6M2K - chains C and A of the 3 polymer chains in the assembly; structure by X-ray diffraction, 2.59 A resolution.

# Chain C
Protein: VP60-10
Amino-acid sequence (9 residues; numbered 1 to 9; the number before each row is that of its first residue):
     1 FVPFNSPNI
What the authors report for this chain:
  - mutagenesis - I9F, I9M, I9Y: abolished binding to RLA class I histocompatibility antigen, alpha chain 19-1 (chain A)
  - mutagenesis - I9L, I9V: unchanged binding to RLA class I histocompatibility antigen, alpha chain 19-1 (chain A)

# Chain A
Protein: RLA class I histocompatibility antigen, alpha chain 19-1
From: Oryctolagus cuniculus
UniProt: P06140 (HA1B_RABIT); residues 1-274 here correspond to UniProt positions 25-298 (UniProt number = residue number + 24)
Amino-acid sequence (274 residues; numbered 1 to 274; the number before each row is that of its first residue):
     1 GSHSMRYFYT SVSRPGLGEP RFIIVGYVDD TQFVRFDSDA ASPRMEQRAP WMGQVEPEYW
    61 DQQTQIAKDT AQTFRVNLNT ALRYYNQSAA GSHTFQTMFG CEVWADGRFF HGYRQYAYDG
   121 ADYIALNEDL RSWTAADTAA QNTQRKWEAA GEAERHRAYL ERECVEWLRR YLEMGKETLQ
   181 RADPPKAHVT HHPASDREAT LRCWALGFYP AEISLTWQRD GEDQTQDTEL VETRPGGDGT
   241 FQKWAAVVVP SGEEQRYTCR VQHEGLPEPL TLTW
UniProt features mapped onto this chain:
  - glycosylation: Asn86 (N-linked (GlcNAc...) asparagine)
Cystine bridges: Cys101-Cys164, Cys203-Cys259
What the authors report for this chain:
  - conformationally variable residues (side-chain flip): Trp167, Arg170
  - mutagenesis - G53E/E56G: unchanged stability with VP60-10 (chain C)
  - mutagenesis - G53E/V55E/E56G: decreased stability with VP60-10 (chain C)
  - specificity-determining residues: Gln63, Ile66, His156 (proposed by the authors, not directly observed)
  - mutagenesis - G53E/E56G: increased stability

# How chain C and chain A interact
Residue-residue contacts (36; chain C residue first):
  Phe1(C) - Met5(A)
  Phe1(C) - Tyr7(A)  hydrogen bond (backbone-side chain)
  Phe1(C) - Tyr59(A)  hydrophobic
  Phe1(C) - Gln63(A)
  Phe1(C) - Tyr159(A)  hydrogen bond (backbone-side chain)
  Phe1(C) - Trp167(A)
  Phe1(C) - Tyr171(A)  hydrogen bond (backbone-side chain)
  Val2(C) - Tyr7(A)
  Val2(C) - Tyr9(A)
  Val2(C) - Gln63(A)  hydrogen bond (backbone-side chain)
  Val2(C) - Ile66(A)  hydrophobic
  Pro3(C) - Tyr9(A)
  Pro3(C) - Ile66(A)
  Pro3(C) - Phe99(A)
  Pro3(C) - Tyr159(A)  hydrophobic
  Phe4(C) - Ile66(A)  hydrophobic
  Asn5(C) - Glu152(A)
  Asn5(C) - Arg155(A)
  Ser6(C) - Thr70(A)
  Ser6(C) - Thr73(A)  hydrogen bond
  Pro7(C) - Asn77(A)  hydrogen bond (backbone-side chain)
  Pro7(C) - Tyr116(A)
  Pro7(C) - Trp147(A)  hydrophobic
  Pro7(C) - Glu152(A)
  Pro7(C) - His156(A)
  Asn8(C) - Thr73(A)
  Asn8(C) - Val76(A)
  Asn8(C) - Asn77(A)
  Asn8(C) - Trp147(A)  hydrogen bond (backbone-side chain)
  Ile9(C) - Asn77(A)  hydrogen bond (backbone-side chain)
  Ile9(C) - Thr80(A)
  Ile9(C) - Tyr84(A)  hydrogen bond (backbone-side chain)
  Ile9(C) - Phe95(A)  hydrophobic
  Ile9(C) - Tyr123(A)
  Ile9(C) - Thr143(A)  hydrogen bond (backbone-side chain)
  Ile9(C) - Lys146(A)  hydrogen bond (backbone-side chain)
Other interface residues (no listed pair), chain A (30 interface residues in all): Met45, Gln62, Phe74, Ala81, Arg114
The authors on this interface:
  - pairs named by the authors: Trp167(A)-Phe1(C)

# Overview
The interface between chain C and chain A involves 9 residues on one side and 30 on the other, with 11
hydrogen bonds. Polar contacts include Phe1(C)-Tyr7(A), Phe1(C)-Tyr159(A) and Phe1(C)-Tyr171(A). The paper
describes a contact between Trp167(A) and Phe1(C). The paper reports that I9F, I9M and I9Y of chain C abolish
binding to RLA class I histocompatibility antigen, alpha chain 19-1 (chain A); specificity determinants
Gln63(A), Ile66(A) and His156(A); 7 substitutions were tested in all.
Here chain C is VP60-10 and chain A is RLA class I histocompatibility antigen, alpha chain 19-1 (Oryctolagus
cuniculus). Entry 6M2K (Uncommon structural features of rabbit MHC class I (RLA-A1) complexed with rabbit
haemorrhagic disease virus (RHDV) ...) was determined by X-ray diffraction together with 6M24 and 6M2J from
the same study.
